Entry 4W1O (X-ray diffraction, 2.20 A resolution); this record covers chain C.

== Chain C ==
Name: cAMP-specific 3', 5'-cyclic phosphodiesterase 4D
Organism: Homo sapiens
Notes: EC 3.1.4.53
UniProt: Q08499 (PDE4D_HUMAN); residues 79-437 here correspond to UniProt positions 381-739 (UniProt number = residue number + 302)
Chain sequence (359 residues; numbered 79 to 437; the number before each row is that of its first residue):
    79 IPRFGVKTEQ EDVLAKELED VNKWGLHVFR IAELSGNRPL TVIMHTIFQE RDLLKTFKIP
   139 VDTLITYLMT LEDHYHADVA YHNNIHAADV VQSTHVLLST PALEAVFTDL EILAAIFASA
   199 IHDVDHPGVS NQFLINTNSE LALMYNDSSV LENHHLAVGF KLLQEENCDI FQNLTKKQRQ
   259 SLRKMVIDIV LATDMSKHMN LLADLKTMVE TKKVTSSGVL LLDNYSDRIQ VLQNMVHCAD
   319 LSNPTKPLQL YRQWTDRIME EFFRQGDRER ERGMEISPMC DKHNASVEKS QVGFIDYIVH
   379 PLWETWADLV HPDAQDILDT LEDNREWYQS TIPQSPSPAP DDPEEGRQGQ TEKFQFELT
Disordered / not traced: 79-86, 293-296, 412-437
UniProt features mapped onto this chain:
  - active site: His-160 (Proton donor)
  - binding site (3',5'-cyclic AMP): His-160, Gln-369, Phe-372
  - binding site (AMP): His-160, Asp-201, Asp-318, Asn-321, Gln-369, Phe-372
  - binding site (Zn(2+)): His-164, His-200, Asp-201, Asp-318
  - binding site (Mg(2+)): Asp-201
  - binding site (Mn(2+)): Asp-201
  - cross-link: Lys-85 (Glycyl lysine isopeptide (Lys-Gly) (interchain with G-Cter in SUMO))
Bound ions: Zn2+ site 1: His-164, His-200, Asp-201, Asp-318; Zn2+ site 2 near Asp-201 (its only coordinating residue here)
Small-molecule neighbours: 3GJ (N-(3,5-dichloropyridin-4-yl)-3-[(3-ethyl-1,2-oxazol-5-yl)methoxy]-4-methoxybenzamide): Tyr-159, His-160, Thr-271, Met-273, Asp-318, Leu-319, Asn-321, Pro-322, Tyr-329, Trp-332, Thr-333, Ile-336, Phe-340, Met-357, Ser-368, Gln-369, Gly-371, Phe-372, Ile-376

== Overview ==
Ligands of chain C: compound 3GJ. His-164, His-200, Asp-201 and Asp-318 form the Zn2+ site 1. Curated
annotation (UniProt) lists active-site residue His-160, 3 residues binding 3',5'-cyclic AMP, 6 AMP-binding
residues and 4 Zn2+-binding residues.
Chain C is cAMP-specific 3', 5'-cyclic phosphodiesterase 4D (Homo sapiens); the structure, PDE4D complexed
with inhibitor, was determined by X-ray diffraction together with 4WCU from the same study.
